5O4H - chains A and C of the 4 polymer chains in the assembly; structure by X-ray diffraction, 1.75 A resolution.

== Chain A (and C) ==
Molecule: HcgC
Source organism: Methanococcus maripaludis S2
Notes: chain C of this document is another copy of the same molecule, construct and numbering; everything in this record applies to it too
UniProt: Q6LX54 (Q6LX54_METMP); residue numbers follow UniProt; this construct covers 1-260
Chain sequence (274 residues; each row starts with the number of its first residue):
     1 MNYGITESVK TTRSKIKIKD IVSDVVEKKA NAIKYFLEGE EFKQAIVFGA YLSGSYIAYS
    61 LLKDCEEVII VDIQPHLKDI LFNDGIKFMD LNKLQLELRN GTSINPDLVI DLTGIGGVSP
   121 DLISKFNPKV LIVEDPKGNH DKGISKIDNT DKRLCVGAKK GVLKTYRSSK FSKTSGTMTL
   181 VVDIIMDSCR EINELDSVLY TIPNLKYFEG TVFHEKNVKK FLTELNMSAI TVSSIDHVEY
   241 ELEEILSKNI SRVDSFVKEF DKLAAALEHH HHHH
Disordered / not traced: 1-3, 264-274 (chain C: 1, 264-274)
Sequence notes: expression tag (261-274)
Residues lining bound ligands: S-adenosylhomocysteine (SAH): K29, F48, G49, A50, Y51, L52, S53, V71, D72, I73, Q74, L77, L91, L112, T113, G116, G117, V118, E134, S175, G176, T177, F213
Reported in the primary citation:
  - mutagenesis - T179V: abolished catalytic activity
  - mutagenesis - T6V, Y51F: decreased catalytic activity

== How chain A and chain C interact ==
Residue-residue contacts (40):
  N139(A) with N139(C), hydrogen bond; H140(C)
  H140(A) with N139(C); Y166(C); R167(C); S168(C); S169(C), hydrogen bond (backbone-backbone); D254(C), salt bridge; F256(C)
  D141(A) with S168(C); S169(C), hydrogen bond
  K142(A) with S168(C), hydrogen bond (backbone-side chain); S251(C); R252(C); D254(C)
  D151(A) with K258(C), salt bridge
  Y166(A) with H140(C)
  R167(A) with H140(C)
  S168(A) with H140(C); D141(C); K142(C), hydrogen bond (side chain-backbone)
  S169(A) with N139(C); H140(C), hydrogen bond (backbone-backbone); D141(C), hydrogen bond; F171(C); K173(C), hydrogen bond
  K170(A) with N139(C), hydrogen bond (backbone-side chain); F171(C)
  F171(A) with S169(C); K170(C); F171(C)
  K173(A) with S169(C), hydrogen bond
  S251(A) with K142(C), hydrogen bond (backbone-side chain)
  R252(A) with K142(C), hydrogen bond (backbone-side chain)
  V253(A) with K142(C)
  D254(A) with H140(C), salt bridge; K142(C)
  F256(A) with H140(C)
  K258(A) with D151(C), salt bridge
  L263(A) with K262(C)
Also at the interface, not in a pair above, chain A (21 interface residues in all): F260, D261
Also at the interface, not in a pair above, chain C (21 interface residues in all): V253, F260, D261

== Summary ==
Chain A and chain C each contribute 21 residues to their interface; the contacts include 12 hydrogen bonds and
4 salt bridges. Polar contacts include H140(A)-D254(C), D151(A)-K258(C) and N139(A)-N139(C). Chain A binds
S-adenosylhomocysteine. The paper reports that T6V and Y51F of chain A reduce catalytic activity; T179V of
chain A abolishes catalytic activity.
Both chains are HcgC (Methanococcus maripaludis S2). Entry 5O4H (HcgC from Methanococcus maripaludis
cocrystallized with SAM and pyridinol) was determined by X-ray diffraction (same publication as 5O4J, 5O4M and
5O4N).
